Entry 7ML3 (electron microscopy, 7.60 A resolution (low resolution: residue-level contacts below are approximate; hydrogen-bond / salt-bridge calls are withheld)); this record covers chains 0 and 6 of the 10 polymer chains in the assembly.

# Chain 0
Protein: General transcription and DNA repair factor IIH helicase subunit XPD
Organism: Saccharomyces cerevisiae
Notes: EC 3.6.4.12
Reference sequence: A0A6A5Q1C1 (A0A6A5Q1C1_YEASX); numbering as in UniProt (aligned over 1-778)
Sequence (778 residues; numbered 1 to 778; the number before each row is that of its first residue):
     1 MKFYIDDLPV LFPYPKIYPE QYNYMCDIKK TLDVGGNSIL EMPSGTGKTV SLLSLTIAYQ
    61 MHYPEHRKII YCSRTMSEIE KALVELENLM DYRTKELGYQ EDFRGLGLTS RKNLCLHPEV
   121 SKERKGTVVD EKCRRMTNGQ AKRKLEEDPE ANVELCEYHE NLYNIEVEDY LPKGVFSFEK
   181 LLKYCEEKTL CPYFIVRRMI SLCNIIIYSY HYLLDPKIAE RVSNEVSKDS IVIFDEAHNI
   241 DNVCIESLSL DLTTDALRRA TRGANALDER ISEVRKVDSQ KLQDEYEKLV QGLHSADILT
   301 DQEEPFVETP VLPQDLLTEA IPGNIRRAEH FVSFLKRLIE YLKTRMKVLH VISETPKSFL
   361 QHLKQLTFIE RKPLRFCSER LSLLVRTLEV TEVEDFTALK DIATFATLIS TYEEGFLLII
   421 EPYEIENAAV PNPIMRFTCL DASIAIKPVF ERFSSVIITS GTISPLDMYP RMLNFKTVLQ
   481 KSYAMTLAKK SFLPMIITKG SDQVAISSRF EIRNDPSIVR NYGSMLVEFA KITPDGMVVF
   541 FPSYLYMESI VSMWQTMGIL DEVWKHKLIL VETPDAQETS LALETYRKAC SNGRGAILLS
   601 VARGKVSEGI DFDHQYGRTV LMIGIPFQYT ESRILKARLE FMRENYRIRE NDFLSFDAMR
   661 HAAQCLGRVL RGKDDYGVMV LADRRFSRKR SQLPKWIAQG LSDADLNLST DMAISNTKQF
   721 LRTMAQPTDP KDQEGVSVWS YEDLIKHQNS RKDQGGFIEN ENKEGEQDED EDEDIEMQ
Unresolved in the structure: 755-778
Metal / ion sites: 4Fe-4S cluster Fe near C156 (its only coordinating residue here)
Ligand contacts: 4Fe-4S cluster (SF4): R111, L114, C115, L116, H117, V120, C133, M136, T137, C156, Y158, H159, C191, Y193, F194

# Chain 6
Protein: General transcription and DNA repair factor IIH
Organism: Saccharomyces cerevisiae
Reference sequence: A0A7I9FQL5 (A0A7I9FQL5_YEASX); residue numbers follow UniProt; this construct covers 1-461
Sequence (461 residues; each row starts with the number of its first residue; X marks 13 residues of unknown identity (built as UNK)):
     1 MAPVVISESE EDEDRVAITR RTKRQVHFDG EGDDRVDQQQ QQHSSSHRDR DKHVQRKKKK
    61 RLSNRNLQGS NGGYAWEDEI KRSWDLVKVD DEGDMASLVA SIVEARKKRT AKKNITPYQR
   121 GIIRSLILTL DCSEAMLEKD LRPNRHAMII QYAIDFVHEF FDQNPISQMG IIIMRNGLAQ
   181 LVSQVSGNPQ DHIDALKSIR KQEPKGNPSL QNALEMARGL LLPVPAHCTR EVLIVFGSLS
   241 TTDPGDIHQT IDSLVSEKIR VKVLGLSAQV AICKELCKAT NYGDESFYKI LLDETHLKEL
   301 FNEAVTPLPV NKINKGFTLV KMGFPTRIFE DTPTFCSCHS KLVYGGYFCP NCHSKVCSLP
   361 TVCPCCDLML ILSTHLARSY HHLMPLKTFA EVPTTEKFRS EDCFSCQSRF PXXXXXXXXX
   421 XXXXSRYRCE DCKQEFCVDC DVFIHEILHN CPGCESKPVI T
Unresolved in the structure: 1-106, 458-461
Construct notes: conflict UNK_412 (Ile in A0A7I9FQL5), UNK_413 (Leu in A0A7I9FQL5), UNK_414 (Lys in A0A7I9FQL5), UNK_415 (Asn in A0A7I9FQL5), UNK_416 (His in A0A7I9FQL5), UNK_417 (Lys in A0A7I9FQL5), UNK_418 (Asn in A0A7I9FQL5), UNK_419 (Asp in A0A7I9FQL5), UNK_420 (Lys in A0A7I9FQL5), UNK_421 (Leu in A0A7I9FQL5), UNK_422 (Leu in A0A7I9FQL5), UNK_423 (Thr in A0A7I9FQL5), UNK_424 (Ser in A0A7I9FQL5)
Metal / ion sites: Zn2+ site 1: C336, C338, C357; Zn2+ site 2: C349, C352, C363; Zn2+ site 3: C403, C406, C437, C440; Zn2+ site 4: C429, C432, C451, C454

# Interface between chain 0 and chain 6
Residue-residue contacts (22; chain 0 residue first):
  K531(0) - L239(6)
  T533(0) - L239(6)
  P534(0) - L239(6)
  P534(0) - Q269(6)
  D535(0) - Q269(6)
  D535(0) - V270(6)
  H566(0) - S240(6)
  S591(0) - I272(6)
  N592(0) - I247(6)
  R594(0) - S240(6)
  R594(0) - T241(6)
  G595(0) - S240(6)
  Y676(0) - Q269(6)
  L721(0) - S267(6)
  L721(0) - A268(6)
  R722(0) - S267(6)
  R722(0) - L292(6)
  A725(0) - A268(6)
  A725(0) - Q269(6)
  A725(0) - I290(6)
  Q726(0) - I290(6)
  Q726(0) - H296(6)
Also at the interface, not in a pair above, chain 0 (20 interface residues in all): I532, K565, G593, Q615, K718, M724
Also at the interface, not in a pair above, chain 6 (18 interface residues in all): E134, N207, D243, H248, A271, L291

# In short
20 residues of chain 0 and 18 residues of chain 6 are in contact. Chain 0 binds 4Fe-4S cluster. C336(6),
C338(6) and C357(6) form the Zn2+ site 1. C349(6), C352(6) and C363(6) form the Zn2+ site 2.
Chain 0 is General transcription and DNA repair factor IIH helicase subunit XPD and chain 6 is General
transcription and DNA repair factor IIH, both from Saccharomyces cerevisiae; the structure, General
transcription factor TFIIH (weak binding), was determined by electron microscopy together with 7MEI, 7MK9,
7MKA, 7ML0, 7ML1, 7ML2 and 7ML4 from the same study.
